1ML2 - chain A; structure by X-ray diffraction, 1.65 A resolution.

Chain A:
Molecule: Cytochrome c Peroxidase
From: Saccharomyces cerevisiae
Notes: EC 1.11.1.5
UniProt: P00431 (CCPR_YEAST); residues 1-294 here correspond to UniProt positions 68-361 (UniProt number = residue number + 67)
Chain sequence (294 residues; numbered 1 to 294; the number before each row is that of its first residue):
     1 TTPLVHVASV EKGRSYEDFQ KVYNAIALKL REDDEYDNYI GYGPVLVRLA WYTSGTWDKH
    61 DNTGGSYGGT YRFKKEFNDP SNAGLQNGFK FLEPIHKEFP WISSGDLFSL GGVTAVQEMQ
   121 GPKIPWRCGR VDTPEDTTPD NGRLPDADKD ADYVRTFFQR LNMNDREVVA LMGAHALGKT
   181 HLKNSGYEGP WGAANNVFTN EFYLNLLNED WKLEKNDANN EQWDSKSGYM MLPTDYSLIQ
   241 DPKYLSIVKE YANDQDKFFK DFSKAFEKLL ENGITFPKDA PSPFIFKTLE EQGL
Differences from the reference sequence: engineered mutation Tyr52 (His119 in P00431)
Ion coordination: 20-oxo-protoporphyrin IX containing zn(II) Zn near His175 (its only coordinating residue here)
Small-molecule neighbours: 20-oxo-protoporphyrin IX containing zn(II) (ZEM): Pro44, Val45, Val47, Arg48, Trp51, Ala83, Pro145, Asp146, Ala147, Val154, Phe158, Leu171, Met172, Ala174, His175, Leu177, Gly178, Lys179, Thr180, His181, Asn184, Ser185, Tyr187, Trp191, Leu232, Thr234, Phe262, Phe266
Swiss-Prot annotation at these positions:
  - active site: Trp191 (Tryptophan radical intermediate)
  - binding site (heme b): His175
  - site: Arg48 (Transition state stabilizer)
  - modified residue: Tyr153 (Phosphotyrosine)
What the authors report for this chain:
  - conformationally variable residues (helix shift, loop rearrangement, side-chain flip): Tyr52, Thr70 to Asn82, Pro134 to Leu144
  - contacts within the chain: Tyr52-Asp140 (hydrogen bond)
  - 20-oxo-protoporphyrin IX containing zn(II) coordination: His175
  - catalytic residues: Arg48 (citing earlier work)

Summary:
Ligands of chain A: 20-oxo-protoporphyrin IX containing zn(II). From UniProt: active-site residue Trp191 and
heme b-binding residue His175. The paper reports the catalytic residue Arg48; 20-oxo-protoporphyrin IX
containing zn(II) coordination by His175.
Chain A is Cytochrome c Peroxidase (Saccharomyces cerevisiae); the structure, Crystal Structure of a Mutant
Variant of Cytochrome c Peroxidase with Zn(II)-(20-oxo-Protoporphyrin IX), was determined by X-ray diffraction
(same publication as 1MK8, 1MKQ and 1MKR).
